Entry 3CD6 (X-ray diffraction, 2.75 A resolution); this record covers chains M and 0 of the 32 polymer chains in the assembly.

Chain M:
Molecule: 50S ribosomal protein L15e
Source organism: Haloarcula marismortui
Reference sequence: P60618 (RL15E_HALMA); residues 0-195 here correspond to UniProt positions 1-196 (UniProt number = residue number + 1)
Sequence (196 residues; numbered 0 to 195; the number before each row is that of its first residue; numbering starts at 0):
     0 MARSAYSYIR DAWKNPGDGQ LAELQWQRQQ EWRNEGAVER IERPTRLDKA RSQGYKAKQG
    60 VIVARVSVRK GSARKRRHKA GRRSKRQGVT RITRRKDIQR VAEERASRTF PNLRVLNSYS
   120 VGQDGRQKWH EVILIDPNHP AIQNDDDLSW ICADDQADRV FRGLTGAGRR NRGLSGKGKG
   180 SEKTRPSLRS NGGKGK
Disordered / not traced: 0, 195
Metal / ion sites: Na+ site 1: Ser-106, Phe-109, Leu-112; Sr2+: Asp-157 (shared with G147(0) of chain 0); Na+ site 2: Lys-193 (shared with U391(0), U392(0), U398(0), C399(0) of chain 0)

Chain 0:
Molecule: 23S ribosomal RNA
Source organism: Haloarcula marismortui
Notes: engineered mutation(s): G2099A, G2616A
Sequence (2923 nucleotides; each row starts with the number of its first residue):
     1 GUUGGCUACU AUGCCAGCUG GUGGAUUGCU CGGCUCAGGC GCUGAUGAAG GACGUGCCAA
    61 GCUGCGAUAA GCUGUGGGGA GCCGCACGGA GGCGAAGAAC CACAGAUUUC CGAAUGAGAA
   121 UCUCUCUAAC AAUUGCUUCG CGCAAUGAGG AACCCCGAGA ACUGAAACAU CUCAGUAUCG
   181 GGAGGAACAG AAAACGCAAC GUGAUGUCGU UAGUAACCGC GAGUGAACGC GAUACAGCCC
   241 AAACCGAAGC CCUCACGGGC AAUGUGGUGU CAGGGCUACC UCUCAUCAGC CGACCGUCUU
   301 CACGAAGUCU CUUGGAAUAG AGCGUGAUAC AGGGUGACAA CCCCGUACUG AAGACCAGUA
   361 CGCUGUGCGG UAGUGCCAGA GUAGCGGGGG UUGGAUAUCC CUCGCGAAUA ACGCAGGCAU
   421 CGACUGCGAA GGCUAAACAC AACCUGAGAC CGAUAGUGAA CAAGUAGUGU GAACGAACGC
   481 UGCAAAGUAC CCUCAGAAGG GAGGCGAAAU AGAGCAUGAA AUCAGUUGGC GAUCGAGCGA
   541 CAGGGCAUAC AAGGUCCCUU GACGAAUGAC CGAGACGCGA GUCUCCAGUA AGACUCACGG
   601 GAAGCCGAUG UUCUGUCGUA CGUUUUGAAA AACGAGCCAG GGAGUGUGUC UGUAUGGCAA
   661 GUCUAACCGG AGUAUCCGGG GAGGCACAGG GAAACCGACA UGGCCGCAGG GCUUUGCCCG
   721 AGGGCCGCCG UCUUCAAGGG CGGGGAGCCA UGUGGACACG ACCCGAAUCC GGACGAUCUA
   781 CGCAUGGACA AGAUGAAGCG UGCCGAAAGG CACGUGGAAG UCUGUUAGAG UUGGUGUCCU
   841 ACAAUACCCU CUCGUGAUCU AUGUGUAGGG GUGAAAGGCC CAUCGAGUCC GGCAACAGCU
   901 GGUUCCAAUC GAAACAUGUC GAAGCAUGAC CUCCGCCGAG GUAGUCUGUG AGGUAGAGCG
   961 ACCGAUUGGU GUGUCCGCCU CCGAGAGGAG UCGGCACACC UGUCAAACUC CAAACUUACA
  1021 GACGCUGUUU GACGCGGGGA UUCCGGUGCG CGGGGUAAGC CUGUGUACCA GGAGGGGAAC
  1081 AACCCAGAGA UAGGUUAAGG UCCCCAAGUG UGGAUUAAGU GUAAUCCUCU GAAGGUGGUC
  1141 UCGAGCCCUA GACAGCCGGG AGGUGAGCUU AGAAGCAGCU ACCCUCUAAG AAAAGCGUAA
  1201 CAGCUUACCG GCCGAGGUUU GAGGCGCCCA AAAUGAUCGG GACUCAAAUC CACCACCGAG
  1261 ACCUGUCCGU ACCACUCAUA CUGGUAAUCG AGUAGAUUGG CGCUCUAAUU GGAUGGAAGC
  1321 AGGGGCGAGA GCUCCUGUGG ACCGAUUAGU GACGAAAAUC CUGGCCAUAG UAGCAGCGAU
  1381 AGUCGGGUGA GAACCCCGAC GGCCUAAUGG AUAAGGGUUC CUCAGCACUG CUGAUCAGCU
  1441 GAGGGUUAGC CGGUCCUAAG UCUCACCGCA ACUCGACUGA GACGAAAUGG GAAACAGGUU
  1501 AAUAUUCCUG UGCCAUCAUG CAGUGAAAGU UGACGCCCUG GGGUCGAUCA CGCCGGGCAU
  1561 UCGCCCGGUC GAACCGUCCA ACUCCGUGGA AGCCGUAAUG GCAGGAAGCG GACGAACGGC
  1621 GGCAUAGGGA AACGUGAUUC AACCUGGGGC CCAUGAAAAG ACGAGCAUGA UGUCCGUACC
  1681 GAGAACCGAC ACAGGUGUCC AUGGCGGCGA AAGCCAAGGC CUGUCGGGAG CAACCAACGU
  1741 UAGGGAAUUC GGCAAGUUAG UCCCGUACCU UCGGAAGAAG GGAUGCCUGC UCCGGAACGG
  1801 AGCAGGUCGC AGUGACUCGG AAGCUCGGAC UGUCUAGUAA CAACAUAGGU GACCGCAAAU
  1861 CCGCAAGGAC UCGUACGGUC ACUGAAUCCU GCCCAGUGCA GGUAUCUGAA CACCUCGUAC
  1921 AAGAGGACGA AGGACCUGUC AACGGCGGGG GUAACUAUGA CCCUCUUAAG GUAGCGUAGU
  1981 ACCUUGCCGC AUCAGUAGCG GCUUGCAUGA AUGGAUUAAC CAGAGCUUCA CUGUCCCAAC
  2041 GUUGGGCCCG GUGAACUGUA CAUUCCAGUG CGGAGUCUGG AGACACCCAG GGGGAAGCAA
  2101 AGACCCUAUG GAGCUUUACU GCAGGCUGUC GCUGAGACGU GGUCGCCGAU GUGCAGCAUA
  2161 GGUAGGAGUC GUUACAGAGG UACCCGCGCU AGCGGGCCAC CCAGACAACA GUGAAAUACU
  2221 ACCCGUCGGU GACUGCGACU CUCACUCCGG GAGGAGGACA CCGAUAGCCG GGCAGUUUGA
  2281 CUGGGGCGGU ACGCGCUCGA AAAGAUAUCG AGCGCGCCCU AUGGUCAUCU CAGCCGGGAC
  2341 AGAGACCCGG CGAAGAGUGC AAGAGCAAAA GAUGACUUGA CAGUGUUCUU CCCAACGAGG
  2401 AACGCUGACG CGAAAGCGUG GUCUAGCGAA CCAAUUAGCC UGCUUGAUGC GGGCAAUUGA
  2461 UGACAGAAAA GCUACCCUAG GGAUAACAGA GUCGUCACUC GCAAGAGCAC AUAUCGACCG
  2521 AGUGGCUUGC UACCUCGAUG UCGGUUCCCU CCAUCCUGCC CGUGCAGAAG CGGGCAAGGG
  2581 UGAGGUUGUU CGCCUAUUAA AGGAGGUCGU GAGCUAGGUU UAGACCGUCG UGAGACAGGU
  2641 CGGCUGCUAU CUACUGGGUG UGUAAUGGUG UCUGACAAGA ACGACCGUAU AGUACGAGAG
  2701 GAACUACGGU UGGUGGCCAC UGGUGUACCG GUUGUUCGAG AGAGCACGUG CCGGGUAGCC
  2761 ACGCCACACG GGGUAAGAGC UGAACGCAUC UAAGCUCGAA ACCCACUUGG AAAAGAGACA
  2821 CCGCCGAGGU CCCGCGUACA AGACGCGGUC GAUAGACUCG GGGUGUGCGC GUCGAGGUAA
  2881 CGAGACGUUA AGCCCACGAG CACUAACAGA CCAAAGCCAU CAU
Disordered / not traced: 1-9, 126-127, 715, 971-998, 1560, 1952-1963, 2137-2236, 2339-2343, 2665-2666, 2915-2923
Modified / non-standard residues: 1MA (6-hydro-1-methyladenosine-5'-monophosphate) at position 628, OMU (o2'-methyluridine 5'-monophosphate) at position 2587, OMG (o2'-methylguanosine-5'-monophosphate) at position 2588, UR3 (3-methyluridine-5'-monophoshate) at position 2619, PSU (pseudouridine-5'-monophosphate) at position 2621
Metal / ion sites: Na+ site 1 near U12 (its only coordinating residue here); Mg2+ site 1 near G28 (its only coordinating residue here); Na+ site 2: C40, G41, C443; Na+ site 3: G56, A59, G61; Sr2+ site 1 near A86 (its only coordinating residue here); Na+ site 4 near U107 (its only coordinating residue here); Mg2+ site 2 near U115 (its only coordinating residue here); Na+ site 5: C130, U146; Na+ site 6: C141, G142; Sr2+ site 2: G147 (shared with Asp-157(M) of chain M); Mg2+ site 3: C162, U2276; K+ site 1: C162, U163, U172; 57 more Na+ sites not listed; 66 more Mg2+ sites not listed; 43 more Sr2+ sites not listed; 1 more K+ sites not listed

Chain M / chain 0 interface:
Residue-residue contacts (267):
  Ala-1(M) / A243(0)  hydrogen bond to the phosphate
  Ala-1(M) / C244(0)  hydrogen bond to the phosphate
  Ala-1(M) / C376(0)  hydrogen bond to the sugar
  Ala-1(M) / C377(0)  sugar contact
  Arg-2(M) / C377(0)  phosphate contact
  Ser-3(M) / A242(0)  phosphate contact
  Ser-3(M) / A243(0)  phosphate contact
  Tyr-5(M) / A242(0)  phosphate contact
  Tyr-5(M) / G264(0)  hydrogen bond to the phosphate
  Arg-9(M) / A378(0)  salt bridge to the phosphate
  Arg-9(M) / A380(0)  phosphate contact
  Trp-12(M) / A380(0)  sugar contact
  Lys-13(M) / A380(0)  base contact
  Lys-13(M) / G381(0)  base contact
  Lys-13(M) / U409(0)  hydrogen bond to the base
  Asn-14(M) / G381(0)  base contact
  Asn-14(M) / A407(0)  phosphate contact
  Pro-15(M) / G381(0)  base contact
  Trp-25(M) / C2243(0)  sugar contact
  Trp-25(M) / A2244(0)  hydrogen bond to the sugar
  Gln-29(M) / A2244(0)  sugar contact
  Gln-29(M) / C2245(0)  phosphate contact
  Arg-32(M) / A2244(0)  hydrogen bond to the phosphate
  Arg-32(M) / C2245(0)  salt bridge to the phosphate
  Gly-35(M) / C1467(0)  phosphate contact
  Ala-36(M) / C1467(0)  hydrogen bond to the phosphate
  Ala-36(M) / G1468(0)  phosphate contact
  Arg-39(M) / G135(0)  salt bridge to the phosphate
  Arg-39(M) / C136(0)  salt bridge to the phosphate
  Arg-42(M) / A261(0)  salt bridge to the phosphate
  Arg-42(M) / A262(0)  salt bridge to the phosphate
  Arg-42(M) / U263(0)  hydrogen bond to the sugar
  Arg-45(M) / A380(0)  salt bridge to the phosphate
  Arg-45(M) / G381(0)  salt bridge to the phosphate
  Leu-46(M) / U263(0)  sugar contact
  Leu-46(M) / G264(0)  phosphate contact
  Lys-48(M) / G379(0)  phosphate contact
  Lys-48(M) / A380(0)  salt bridge to the phosphate
  Lys-48(M) / G381(0)  salt bridge to the phosphate
  Lys-48(M) / G431(0)  salt bridge to the phosphate
  Arg-50(M) / A241(0)  sugar contact
  Arg-50(M) / A242(0)  salt bridge to the phosphate
  Arg-50(M) / G264(0)  salt bridge to the phosphate
  Arg-50(M) / U265(0)  salt bridge to the phosphate
  Ser-51(M) / A241(0)  sugar contact
  Ser-51(M) / G379(0)  hydrogen bond to the base
  Ser-51(M) / G431(0)  sugar contact
  Gln-52(M) / G431(0)  hydrogen bond to the sugar
  Lys-55(M) / U265(0)  phosphate contact
  Lys-55(M) / G266(0)  salt bridge to the phosphate
  Ala-56(M) / A261(0)  sugar contact
  Ala-56(M) / G264(0)  sugar contact
  Ala-56(M) / U265(0)  hydrogen bond to the phosphate
  Lys-57(M) / C250(0)  sugar contact
  Lys-57(M) / U265(0)  phosphate contact
  Lys-57(M) / G266(0)  salt bridge to the phosphate
  Gln-58(M) / C136(0)  phosphate contact
  Gln-58(M) / U137(0)  phosphate contact
  Gln-58(M) / C251(0)  sugar contact
  Gln-58(M) / G259(0)  base contact
  Gln-58(M) / C260(0)  sugar contact
  Ile-61(M) / G135(0)  phosphate contact
  Arg-68(M) / C1469(0)  salt bridge to the phosphate
  Arg-68(M) / A1470(0)  salt bridge to the phosphate
  Lys-69(M) / C403(0)  phosphate contact
  Gly-70(M) / U402(0)  phosphate contact
  Gly-70(M) / C403(0)  phosphate contact
  Gly-70(M) / G2263(0)  sugar contact
  Ser-71(M) / G2263(0)  phosphate contact
  Ser-71(M) / A2264(0)  hydrogen bond to the phosphate
  Arg-73(M) / C1469(0)  phosphate contact
  Arg-73(M) / A1470(0)  hydrogen bond to the phosphate
  Arg-73(M) / C1864(0)  sugar contact
  Arg-73(M) / G2263(0)  sugar contact
  Lys-74(M) / G159(0)  salt bridge to the phosphate
  Lys-74(M) / C1864(0)  sugar contact
  Arg-75(M) / C1864(0)  salt bridge to the phosphate
  Arg-76(M) / C2122(0)  hydrogen bond to the base
  Arg-76(M) / A2123(0)  hydrogen bond to the sugar
  Arg-76(M) / G2272(0)  base contact
  Arg-76(M) / C2273(0)  sugar contact
  His-77(M) / A2274(0)  sugar contact
  Lys-78(M) / G869(0)  sugar contact
  Ala-79(M) / C770(0)  phosphate contact
  Ala-79(M) / G771(0)  phosphate contact
  Gly-80(M) / A161(0)  sugar contact
  Gly-80(M) / C770(0)  hydrogen bond to the phosphate
  Gly-80(M) / A2274(0)  phosphate contact
  Gly-80(M) / G2275(0)  phosphate contact
  Arg-81(M) / A160(0)  phosphate contact
  Arg-81(M) / A161(0)  phosphate contact
  Arg-81(M) / C770(0)  phosphate contact
  Arg-81(M) / G771(0)  salt bridge to the phosphate
  Arg-81(M) / A2274(0)  hydrogen bond to the sugar
  Arg-81(M) / G2275(0)  sugar contact
  Arg-82(M) / A161(0)  hydrogen bond to the phosphate
  Arg-82(M) / U170(0)  salt bridge to the phosphate
  Arg-82(M) / C171(0)  salt bridge to the phosphate
  Arg-82(M) / U172(0)  hydrogen bond to the base
  Arg-82(M) / C173(0)  base contact
  Ser-83(M) / A169(0)  phosphate contact
  Ser-83(M) / U170(0)  hydrogen bond to the phosphate
  Ser-83(M) / G2121(0)  hydrogen bond to the sugar
  Lys-84(M) / U170(0)  hydrogen bond to the phosphate
  Lys-84(M) / C171(0)  salt bridge to the phosphate
  Lys-84(M) / G390(0)  salt bridge to the phosphate
  Lys-84(M) / U391(0)  salt bridge to the phosphate
  Arg-85(M) / A160(0)  salt bridge to the phosphate
  Arg-85(M) / A174(0)  base contact
  Arg-85(M) / G175(0)  base contact
  Arg-85(M) / U391(0)  salt bridge to the phosphate
  Gln-86(M) / G2121(0)  hydrogen bond to the base
  Gln-86(M) / C2122(0)  sugar contact
  Gln-86(M) / A2274(0)  sugar contact
  Thr-89(M) / A2123(0)  hydrogen bond to the phosphate
  Thr-89(M) / G2124(0)  phosphate contact
  Thr-89(M) / U2265(0)  phosphate contact
  Arg-90(M) / G388(0)  phosphate contact
  Arg-90(M) / G389(0)  salt bridge to the phosphate
  Arg-90(M) / A2266(0)  salt bridge to the phosphate
  Ile-91(M) / G389(0)  sugar contact
  Thr-92(M) / G388(0)  base contact
  Thr-92(M) / G389(0)  base contact
  Thr-92(M) / C401(0)  hydrogen bond to the base
  Thr-92(M) / U402(0)  sugar contact
  Arg-93(M) / A158(0)  hydrogen bond to the phosphate
  Arg-93(M) / G159(0)  salt bridge to the phosphate
  Arg-93(M) / C401(0)  hydrogen bond to the sugar
  Arg-93(M) / A1470(0)  salt bridge to the phosphate
  Arg-94(M) / A158(0)  salt bridge to the phosphate
  Arg-94(M) / G159(0)  base contact
  Arg-94(M) / G175(0)  hydrogen bond to the base
  Arg-94(M) / C400(0)  sugar contact
  Arg-94(M) / C401(0)  sugar contact
  Lys-95(M) / G157(0)  sugar contact
  Lys-95(M) / C401(0)  phosphate contact
  Lys-95(M) / A1470(0)  hydrogen bond to the sugar
  Asp-96(M) / C401(0)  phosphate contact
  Asp-96(M) / U402(0)  phosphate contact
  Ile-97(M) / U402(0)  hydrogen bond to the phosphate
  Arg-99(M) / C156(0)  hydrogen bond to the phosphate
  Arg-99(M) / G157(0)  salt bridge to the phosphate
  Val-100(M) / A1470(0)  phosphate contact
  Val-100(M) / A1471(0)  phosphate contact
  Arg-104(M) / C1469(0)  salt bridge to the phosphate
  Arg-104(M) / A1471(0)  salt bridge to the phosphate
  Arg-107(M) / G181(0)  hydrogen bond to the sugar
  Arg-107(M) / A1471(0)  hydrogen bond to the phosphate
  Arg-107(M) / C1472(0)  salt bridge to the phosphate
  Thr-108(M) / U133(0)  hydrogen bond to the sugar
  Thr-108(M) / U134(0)  phosphate contact
  Phe-109(M) / U134(0)  phosphate contact
  Phe-109(M) / G135(0)  phosphate contact
  Pro-110(M) / U133(0)  base contact
  Pro-110(M) / U146(0)  sugar contact
  Asn-111(M) / U134(0)  hydrogen bond to the sugar
  Asn-111(M) / G135(0)  hydrogen bond to the sugar
  Asn-111(M) / A145(0)  sugar contact
  Leu-112(M) / U134(0)  sugar contact
  Leu-112(M) / G135(0)  sugar contact
  Asn-116(M) / G431(0)  hydrogen bond to the phosphate
  Asn-116(M) / G432(0)  phosphate contact
  Gln-122(M) / G404(0)  phosphate contact
  Asp-123(M) / C2132(0)  sugar contact
  Gly-124(M) / G2131(0)  hydrogen bond to the base
  Gly-124(M) / C2132(0)  hydrogen bond to the sugar
  Gly-124(M) / C2262(0)  base contact
  Arg-125(M) / U2246(0)  salt bridge to the phosphate
  Arg-125(M) / C2262(0)  sugar contact
  Lys-127(M) / C403(0)  salt bridge to the phosphate
  Asp-135(M) / G135(0)  hydrogen bond to the sugar
  Asn-137(M) / A144(0)  sugar contact
  Asn-137(M) / A145(0)  hydrogen bond to the sugar
  His-138(M) / C136(0)  hydrogen bond to the sugar
  His-138(M) / C251(0)  sugar contact
  Pro-139(M) / C251(0)  phosphate contact
  Pro-139(M) / C252(0)  phosphate contact
  Ala-140(M) / C251(0)  sugar contact
  Asn-143(M) / C251(0)  phosphate contact
  Asp-144(M) / G266(0)  phosphate contact
  Asp-146(M) / C239(0)  hydrogen bond to the sugar
  Asp-146(M) / C240(0)  phosphate contact
  Trp-149(M) / G432(0)  sugar contact
  Trp-149(M) / C433(0)  sugar contact
  Asp-153(M) / A183(0)  phosphate contact
  Asp-153(M) / G184(0)  sugar contact
  Asp-154(M) / A183(0)  sugar contact
  Asp-154(M) / C188(0)  phosphate contact
  Gln-155(M) / U434(0)  hydrogen bond to the phosphate
  Ala-156(M) / A183(0)  sugar contact
  Asp-157(M) / G182(0)  phosphate contact
  Asp-157(M) / A183(0)  phosphate contact
  Arg-158(M) / C433(0)  salt bridge to the phosphate
  Phe-160(M) / C156(0)  sugar contact
  Phe-160(M) / G181(0)  hydrogen bond to the base
  Phe-160(M) / G182(0)  sugar contact
  Arg-161(M) / C155(0)  hydrogen bond to the sugar
  Arg-161(M) / C156(0)  sugar contact
  Arg-161(M) / G182(0)  sugar contact
  Arg-161(M) / A183(0)  hydrogen bond to the sugar
  Arg-161(M) / A187(0)  phosphate contact
  Arg-161(M) / C188(0)  salt bridge to the phosphate
  Gly-162(M) / C156(0)  sugar contact
  Leu-163(M) / C188(0)  phosphate contact
  Leu-163(M) / A189(0)  phosphate contact
  Gly-165(M) / G432(0)  phosphate contact
  Arg-168(M) / A189(0)  salt bridge to the phosphate
  Arg-168(M) / C433(0)  salt bridge to the phosphate
  Arg-169(M) / C400(0)  phosphate contact
  Asn-170(M) / G157(0)  hydrogen bond to the phosphate
  Asn-170(M) / C400(0)  phosphate contact
  Asn-170(M) / C401(0)  phosphate contact
  Arg-171(M) / C155(0)  hydrogen bond to the phosphate
  Arg-171(M) / C156(0)  salt bridge to the phosphate
  Arg-171(M) / C188(0)  hydrogen bond to the phosphate
  Arg-171(M) / A189(0)  salt bridge to the phosphate
  Gly-172(M) / C399(0)  phosphate contact
  Gly-172(M) / C400(0)  phosphate contact
  Leu-173(M) / A189(0)  sugar contact
  Leu-173(M) / G190(0)  phosphate contact
  Ser-174(M) / A193(0)  phosphate contact
  Lys-176(M) / G190(0)  hydrogen bond to the phosphate
  Lys-176(M) / A191(0)  salt bridge to the phosphate
  Lys-176(M) / A192(0)  base contact
  Lys-176(M) / A193(0)  phosphate contact
  Lys-176(M) / A194(0)  sugar contact
  Lys-176(M) / A204(0)  hydrogen bond to the sugar
  Gly-177(M) / A194(0)  phosphate contact
  Gly-177(M) / C195(0)  phosphate contact
  Lys-178(M) / C195(0)  hydrogen bond to the phosphate
  Lys-178(M) / G394(0)  base contact
  Lys-178(M) / C399(0)  phosphate contact
  Lys-178(M) / G416(0)  salt bridge to the phosphate
  Lys-178(M) / G417(0)  hydrogen bond to the sugar
  Gly-179(M) / G394(0)  base contact
  Gly-179(M) / U398(0)  hydrogen bond to the sugar
  Gly-179(M) / C399(0)  sugar contact
  Glu-181(M) / A227(0)  sugar contact
  Glu-181(M) / G393(0)  base contact
  Glu-181(M) / G394(0)  hydrogen bond to the base
  Lys-182(M) / A226(0)  hydrogen bond to the sugar
  Lys-182(M) / U392(0)  sugar contact
  Lys-182(M) / G393(0)  hydrogen bond to the base
  Lys-182(M) / G394(0)  hydrogen bond to the base
  Arg-184(M) / A189(0)  sugar contact
  Arg-184(M) / G190(0)  salt bridge to the phosphate
  Arg-184(M) / U205(0)  phosphate contact
  Arg-184(M) / G206(0)  phosphate contact
  Pro-185(M) / C188(0)  hydrogen bond to the sugar
  Pro-185(M) / A189(0)  sugar contact
  Pro-185(M) / G206(0)  phosphate contact
  Pro-185(M) / U207(0)  phosphate contact
  Ser-186(M) / C155(0)  hydrogen bond to the phosphate
  Ser-186(M) / C156(0)  phosphate contact
  Ser-186(M) / C188(0)  sugar contact
  Leu-187(M) / C156(0)  hydrogen bond to the phosphate
  Leu-187(M) / G157(0)  phosphate contact
  Arg-188(M) / C154(0)  salt bridge to the phosphate
  Arg-188(M) / C155(0)  salt bridge to the phosphate
  Arg-188(M) / C156(0)  hydrogen bond to the phosphate
  Ser-189(M) / C155(0)  phosphate contact
  Gly-191(M) / G175(0)  sugar contact
  Gly-192(M) / G175(0)  base contact
  Lys-193(M) / G225(0)  salt bridge to the phosphate
  Lys-193(M) / U391(0)  hydrogen bond to the sugar
  Lys-193(M) / U392(0)  sugar contact
  Gly-194(M) / C399(0)  sugar contact
Other interface residues (no listed pair), chain M (119 interface residues in all): Tyr-54, Gly-59, Ser-66, Ala-72, Glu-103, Asp-145, Thr-183
Other interface residues (no listed pair), chain 0 (124 interface residues in all): U176, A288, A397, A430, G1863, A1865, C2261

Summary:
Chain M and chain 0 form an interface of 119 and 124 residues respectively, with 65 hydrogen bonds and 51 salt
bridges. Polar pairs include Lys-13(M)/U409(0), Ser-51(M)/G379(0) and Arg-76(M)/C2122(0). Ser-106(M),
Phe-109(M) and Leu-112(M) coordinate Na+ site 1. G147(0) and Asp-157(M) form the Sr2+ site 2.
Chain M is 50S ribosomal protein L15e and chain 0 is 23S ribosomal RNA, both from Haloarcula marismortui; the
structure, Co-cystal of large Ribosomal Subunit mutant G2616A with CC-Puromycin, was determined by X-ray
diffraction, deposited together with 3CC2, 3CC4, 3CC7, 3CCE, 3CCJ, 3CCL and 6 further entries.
